PDB entry 3DPG | X-ray diffraction, 1.91 A resolution | chains A and B of the 4 polymer chains in the assembly

Chain A (and B):
Protein: SgraIR restriction enzyme
Organism: Streptomyces griseus
Notes: EC 3.1.21.4; engineered mutation(s): N63D; chain B of this document is another copy of the same molecule, construct and numbering; everything in this record applies to it too
Reference sequence: Q9F6L0 (Q9F6L0_STRGR); residues 2-339 here = UniProt positions 2-339
Sequence (338 residues; numbered 2 to 339; the number before each row is that of its first residue):
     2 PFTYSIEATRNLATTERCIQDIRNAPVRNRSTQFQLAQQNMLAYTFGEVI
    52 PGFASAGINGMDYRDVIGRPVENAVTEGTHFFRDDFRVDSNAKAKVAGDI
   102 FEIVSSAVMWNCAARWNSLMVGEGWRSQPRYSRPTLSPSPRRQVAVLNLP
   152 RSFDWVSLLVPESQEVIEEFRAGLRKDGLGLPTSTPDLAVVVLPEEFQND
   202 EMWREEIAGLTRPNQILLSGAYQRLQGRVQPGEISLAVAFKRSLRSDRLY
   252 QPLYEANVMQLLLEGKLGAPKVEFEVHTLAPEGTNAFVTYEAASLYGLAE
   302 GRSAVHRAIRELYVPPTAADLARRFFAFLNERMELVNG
Differences from the reference sequence: cloning artifact (63)
Ion coordination: Ca2+ site 1: Glu103, Asn149, Leu150; Ca2+ site 2: Asp188, Phe241 (shared with 1 residue of chain C)
Reported in the primary citation:
  - binding site for the 17-nt DNA strand: Arg31, Lys96
  - specificity-determining residues: Arg31
  - Ca2+ coordination: Glu103

Chain A / chain B interface:
Contacting residue pairs (50):
  Asn92(A) with Ser91(B); Asn92(B)
  Leu175(A) with Leu299(B), hydrophobic
  Gly179(A) with Arg308(B), hydrogen bond (backbone-side chain)
  Leu180(A) with Glu292(B); Val306(B); His307(B); Arg308(B)
  Gly181(A) with Glu292(B), hydrogen bond (backbone-backbone); Ala293(B); Ala294(B), hydrogen bond (backbone-backbone)
  Leu182(A) with Leu296(B), hydrophobic
  Pro183(A) with Val289(B)
  Ser185(A) with Tyr251(B)
  Tyr251(A) with Tyr251(B); Gln252(B); Tyr255(B), hydrophobic
  Gln252(A) with Tyr251(B)
  Leu254(A) with Tyr255(B)
  Tyr255(A) with Tyr251(B), hydrophobic; Leu254(B); Asn258(B); Ala293(B); Leu296(B), hydrophobic
  Asn258(A) with Tyr255(B); Leu296(B)
  Leu262(A) with Leu299(B), hydrophobic
  Val289(A) with Pro183(B)
  Glu292(A) with Leu180(B); Gly181(B), hydrogen bond (backbone-backbone)
  Ala293(A) with Gly181(B); Pro183(B); Tyr255(B)
  Ala294(A) with Gly181(B), hydrogen bond (backbone-backbone)
  Leu296(A) with Leu182(B), hydrophobic; Asn258(B); Tyr297(B)
  Tyr297(A) with Ala300(B), hydrophobic
  Leu299(A) with Leu175(B), hydrophobic; Leu262(B), hydrophobic; Tyr297(B), hydrogen bond (backbone-side chain)
  Ala300(A) with Tyr297(B); Ala300(B); Glu301(B)
  Arg303(A) with Leu299(B), hydrogen bond (side chain-backbone); Ala300(B), hydrogen bond (side chain-backbone)
  Val306(A) with Leu180(B), hydrophobic
  His307(A) with Leu180(B)
  Arg308(A) with Gly179(B), hydrogen bond (side chain-backbone); Leu180(B)
Interface residues without a listed pair, chain A (31 interface residues in all): Asp90, Ser91, Phe171, Val259, Thr290
Interface residues without a listed pair, chain B (31 interface residues in all): Phe171, Ser185, Asp248, Thr290, Gly302

Overview:
The chain A/chain B interface involves 31 residues from each chain; the contacts include 9 hydrogen bonds.
Polar pairs include Gly179(A)-Arg308(B), Leu299(A)-Tyr297(B) and Arg303(A)-Leu299(B). The Ca2+ site 2 is built
by Asp188(A) and Phe241(A). The paper reports a binding site for the 17-nt DNA strand at Arg31(A) and
Lys96(A); Ca2+ coordination by Glu103(A).
Chain A and chain B are both SgraIR restriction enzyme (Streptomyces griseus); the structure, SgrAI with
noncognate DNA bound, was determined by X-ray diffraction (same publication as 3DVO and 3DW9).
